PDB entry 7NFD | electron microscopy, 3.51 A resolution | chains C and B of the 6 polymer chains in the assembly

# Chain C
Protein: 5D3(Fab) light chain variable domain
Organism: Mus musculus
Notes: antibody fragment or engineered binder
Sequence (214 residues; numbered 1 to 214; the number before each row is that of its first residue):
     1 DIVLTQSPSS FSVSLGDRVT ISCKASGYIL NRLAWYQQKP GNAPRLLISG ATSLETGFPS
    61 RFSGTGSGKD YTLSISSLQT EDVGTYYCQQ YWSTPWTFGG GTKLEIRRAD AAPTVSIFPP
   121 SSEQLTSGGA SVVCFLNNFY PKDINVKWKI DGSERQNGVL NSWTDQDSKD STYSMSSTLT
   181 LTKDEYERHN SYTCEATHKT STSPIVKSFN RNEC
Not modelled in the structure: 108-214
Cystine bridges: Cys23-Cys88

# Chain B
Protein: ATP-binding cassette sub-family G member 2
Organism: Homo sapiens
Notes: EC 7.6.2.2
UniProtKB: Q9UNQ0 (ABCG2_HUMAN); numbering as in UniProt (aligned over 1-655)
Sequence (655 residues; row label = number of the first residue in the row):
     1 MSSSNVEVFI PVSQGNTNGF PATASNDLKA FTEGAVLSFH NICYRVKLKS GFLPCRKPVE
    61 KEILSNINGI MKPGLNAILG PTGGGKSSLL DVLAARKDPS GLSGDVLING APRPANFKCN
   121 SGYVVQDDVV MGTLTVRENL QFSAALRLAT TMTNHEKNER INRVIQELGL DKVADSKVGT
   181 QFIRGVSGGE RKRTSIGMEL ITDPSILFLD EPTTGLDSST ANAVLLLLKR MSKQGRTIIF
   241 SIHQPRYSIF KLFDSLTLLA SGRLMFHGPA QEALGYFESA GYHCEAYNNP ADFFLDIING
   301 DSTAVALNRE EDFKATEIIE PSKQDKPLIE KLAEIYVNSS FYKETKAELH QLSGGEKKKK
   361 ITVFKEISYT TSFCHQLRWV SKRSFKNLLG NPQASIAQII VTVVLGLVIG AIYFGLKNDS
   421 TGIQNRAGVL FFLTTNQCFS SVSAVELFVV EKKLFIHEYI SGYYRVSSYF LGKLLSDLLP
   481 MRMLPSIIFT CIVYFMLGLK PKADAFFVMM FTLMMVAYSA SSMALAIAAG QSVVSVATLL
   541 MTICFVFMMI FSGLLVNLTT IASWLSWLQY FSIPRYGFTA LQHNEFLGQN FCPGLNATGN
   601 NPCNYATCTG EEYLVKQGID LSPWGLWKNH VALACMIVIF LTIAYLKLLF LKKYS
Not modelled in the structure: 1-34, 47-60, 302-327, 355-368, 655
Swiss-Prot annotation at these positions:
  - binding site (ATP): Gly80 to Ser87, Arg184 to Glu190, Glu211, His243
  - site (Not glycosylated): Asn418, Asn557
  - modified residue: Thr362 (Phosphothreonine)
  - glycosylation: Asn596 (N-linked (GlcNAc...) asparagine)
  - natural variant: Val12 (V12M: Found in Jr(a-) blood group phenotype), Gln141 (Q141K: Associated with high serum levels of uric acid and increased risk of gout), Arg147 (R147W: Loss of protein expression), Thr153 (T153M: Decreased protein abundance), Lys360 (deletion: No effect on protein abundance), Phe373 (F373C: Decreased protein abundance), Thr421 (T421A: No effect on protein abundance), Thr434 (T434M: No effect on protein abundance), Ser476 (S476P: No effect on protein abundance), Ser572 (S572R: Decreased protein abundance), Asp620 (D620N: No effect on protein abundance)
  - mutagenesis: Met71 (M71V: Decreased protein abundance. No effect on substrate transmembrane transport), Lys86 (K86M: Decreased protein abundance. Decreased localization to the plasma membrane and retained intracellularly. Loss of ATPase-coupled transmembrane transporter activity), Glu211 (E211Q: Decreased estrone-3 sulfate ATPase-coupled transmembrane transporter activity. Decreased substrate-induced ATP hydrolysis ...), Thr362 (T362A: Loss of phosphorylation by PIM1. Decreased localization to the plasma membrane. Decreased homooligomerization. Loss of function in resistance to drug treatment ...), Arg383 (R383C: Loss of protein expression), Asn418 (N418Q: No effect), Thr435 (T435A: No effect on stability. Increased estrone-3 sulfate ATPase-coupled transmembrane transporter activity. Increased substrate-induced ATP hydrolysis. Increased substrate transport ...), Asn436 (N436A: No effect on stability. Decreased estrone-3 sulfate ATPase-coupled transmembrane transporter activity. Decreased substrate-induced ATP hydrolysis. Decreased substrate transport), Phe439 (F439A: No effect on stability. Decreased estrone-3 sulfate ATPase-coupled transmembrane transporter activity. Decreased substrate-induced ATP hydrolysis. Decreased substrate transport), Arg482 (R482D: Decreases ATPase activity; R482G/N/S/T: Increases ATPase activity; R482K/I/M/Y: No change in ATPase activity; R482T/Y: Decreases transport activity), Val546 (V546A: No effect on stability. No effect on estrone-3 sulfate ATPase-coupled transmembrane transporter activity. No effect on substrate-induced ATP hydrolysis. No effect on substrate transport ...), Met549 (M549A: No effect on stability. No effect on estrone-3 sulfate ATPase-coupled transmembrane transporter activity. No effect on substrate-induced ATP hydrolysis. No effect on substrate transport), 7 further mutagenesis entries in UniProt
Cystine bridges: Cys592-Cys608
Glycans and other covalent adducts: N-acetylglucosamine (NAG) linked to Asn596
Small-molecule neighbours: mitoxantrone (MIX; 1,4-dihydroxy-5,8-bis({2-[(2-hydroxyethyl)amino]ethyl}amino)-9,10-anthracenedione): Phe432, Thr435, Asn436, Phe439, Leu539, Thr542, Ile543, Val546, Met549
Reported in the primary citation:
  - binding site for mitoxantrone: Asn436, Phe439, Thr542, Val546, Met549
  - mutagenesis - N436A, F439A: abolished catalytic activity on mitoxantrone
  - mutagenesis - N436A, F439A: decreased catalytic activity

# Chain C / chain B interface
Pairs across the interface (14; chain C residue first):
  Tyr28(C) - Asp620(B)
  Tyr28(C) - Leu621(B)  hydrophobic
  Leu30(C) - Glu611(B)
  Leu30(C) - Glu612(B)
  Leu30(C) - Val615(B)  hydrophobic
  Asn31(C) - Thr598(B)
  Asn31(C) - Gly599(B)  hydrogen bond (side chain-backbone)
  Arg32(C) - Asn601(B)
  Arg32(C) - Asn604(B)
  Arg32(C) - Glu612(B)  salt bridge
  Thr52(C) - Asn600(B)
  Trp92(C) - Glu612(B)
  Trp92(C) - Val615(B)  hydrophobic
  Trp92(C) - Lys616(B)
Also at the interface, not in a pair above, chain C (8 interface residues in all): Gly50, Tyr91
Also at the interface, not in a pair above, chain B (12 interface residues in all): Ser622

# Summary
8 residues of chain C and 12 residues of chain B are in contact, with 1 hydrogen bond and 1 salt bridge. Among
the polar pairs are Arg32(C)-Glu612(B) and Asn31(C)-Gly599(B). From the paper: a binding site for mitoxantrone
at Asn436(B), Phe439(B) and Thr542(B) among others; N436A and F439A of chain B abolish catalytic activity on
mitoxantrone.
Here chain C is 5D3(Fab) light chain variable domain (Mus musculus) and chain B is ATP-binding cassette
sub-family G member 2 (Homo sapiens). Entry 7NFD (Structure of mitoxantrone-bound ABCG2) was determined by
electron microscopy, deposited together with 7NEQ and 7NEZ.
